8QL4 - chains A and B of the 3 polymer chains in the assembly; structure by X-ray diffraction, 1.80 A resolution.

[Chain A]
Name: Tubulin alpha-1B chain
From: Bos taurus
UniProt: P81947 (TBA1B_BOVIN); residues 1-451 here = UniProt positions 1-451
Amino-acid sequence (451 residues; numbered 1 to 451; the number before each row is that of its first residue):
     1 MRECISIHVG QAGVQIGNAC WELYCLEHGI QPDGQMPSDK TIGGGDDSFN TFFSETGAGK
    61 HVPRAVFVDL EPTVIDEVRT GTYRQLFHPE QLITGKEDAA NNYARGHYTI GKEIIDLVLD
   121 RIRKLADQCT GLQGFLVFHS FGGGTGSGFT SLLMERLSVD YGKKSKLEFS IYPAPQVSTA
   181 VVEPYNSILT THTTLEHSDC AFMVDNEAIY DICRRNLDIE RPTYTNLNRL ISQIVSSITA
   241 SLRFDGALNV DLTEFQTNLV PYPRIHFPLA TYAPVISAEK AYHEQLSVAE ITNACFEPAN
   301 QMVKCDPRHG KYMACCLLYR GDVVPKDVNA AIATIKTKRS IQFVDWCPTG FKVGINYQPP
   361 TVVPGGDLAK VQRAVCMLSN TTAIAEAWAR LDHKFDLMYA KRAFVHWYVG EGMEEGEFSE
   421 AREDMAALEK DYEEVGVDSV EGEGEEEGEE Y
Disordered / not traced: 437-451
Bound ions: Ca2+: D39, T41, G44, E55
Residues lining bound ligands:
  - GTP (guanosine-5'-triphosphate): V9, G10, Q11, A12, Q15, I16, D69, D98, A99, A100, N101, N102, S140, G142, G143, G144, T145, G146, I171, P173, V177, S178, T179, E183, N206, Y224, L227, N228, I231
  - Azo-Combretastatin A4 (cis) (IBL): T179, A180, V181

[Chain B]
Name: Tubulin beta-2B chain
From: Bos taurus
UniProt: Q6B856 (TBB2B_BOVIN); numbering as in UniProt (aligned over 1-445)
Amino-acid sequence (445 residues; each row starts with the number of its first residue):
     1 MREIVHIQAG QCGNQIGAKF WEVISDEHGI DPTGSYHGDS DLQLERINVY YNEATGNKYV
    61 PRAILVDLEP GTMDSVRSGP FGQIFRPDNF VFGQSGAGNN WAKGHYTEGA ELVDSVLDVV
   121 RKESESCDCL QGFQLTHSLG GGTGSGMGTL LISKIREEYP DRIMNTFSVM PSPKVSDTVV
   181 EPYNATLSVH QLVENTDETY CIDNEALYDI CFRTLKLTTP TYGDLNHLVS ATMSGVTTCL
   241 RFPGQLNADL RKLAVNMVPF PRLHFFMPGF APLTSRGSQQ YRALTVPELT QQMFDSKNMM
   301 AACDPRHGRY LTVAAIFRGR MSMKEVDEQM LNVQNKNSSY FVEWIPNNVK TAVCDIPPRG
   361 LKMSATFIGN STAIQELFKR ISEQFTAMFR RKAFLHWYTG EGMDEMEFTE AESNMNDLVS
   421 EYQQYQDATA DEQGEFEEEE GEDEA
Disordered / not traced: 279-283, 432-445
Residues lining bound ligands:
  - GTP (guanosine-5'-triphosphate): G10, Q11, C12, Q15, I16, D67, G96, A97, G98, N99, N100, S138, G140, G141, G142, T143, G144, S145, V169, P171, V175, S176, E181, N204, L207, Y222, L225, N226
  - Azo-Combretastatin A4 (cis) (IBL): V236, C239, L240, A248, D249, L250, K252, L253, N256, M257, T312, V313, A314, A315, I316, N347, N348, V349, K350, A352, I368
Swiss-Prot annotation at these positions:
  - motif: M1 to I4 (MREI motif)
  - binding site (GTP): Q11, E69, S138, G142, T143, G144, N204, N226
  - binding site (Mg(2+)): E69
  - modified residue: S40 (Phosphoserine), T55 (Phosphothreonine), K58 (N6-acetyllysine), S172 (Phosphoserine), T285 (Phosphothreonine), T290 (Phosphothreonine), R318 (Omega-N-methylarginine), E438 (5-glutamyl polyglutamate)
  - cross-link (Glycyl lysine isopeptide (Lys-Gly)): K58 (interchain with G-Cter in ubiquitin), K324 (interchain with G-Cter in ubiquitin)

[How chain A and chain B interact]
Residue-residue contacts - 52 pairs, chain A then chain B:
  T73(A) - N247(B)  hydrogen bond
  K96(A) - M1(B)
  K96(A) - D128(B)  salt bridge
  E97(A) - M1(B)
  E97(A) - C129(B)
  E97(A) - R162(B)  salt bridge
  E97(A) - R251(B)  salt bridge
  D98(A) - K252(B)  salt bridge
  A100(A) - R251(B)
  A100(A) - K252(B)
  A100(A) - V255(B)
  N101(A) - K252(B)
  N101(A) - N256(B)
  R105(A) - R251(B)
  P175(A) - N347(B)
  S178(A) - N347(B)  hydrogen bond
  S178(A) - K350(B)  hydrogen bond (backbone-side chain)
  T179(A) - L246(B)
  T179(A) - K350(B)
  A180(A) - N256(B)
  V181(A) - N256(B)  hydrogen bond (backbone-side chain)
  V181(A) - I345(B)  hydrophobic
  V181(A) - P346(B)
  V181(A) - N347(B)
  E220(A) - K324(B)  salt bridge
  R221(A) - M323(B)  hydrogen bond
  R221(A) - K324(B)
  R221(A) - D327(B)  salt bridge
  K394(A) - N347(B)
  L397(A) - E343(B)
  L397(A) - W344(B)
  L397(A) - A430(B)  hydrophobic
  M398(A) - W344(B)  hydrogen bond (backbone-backbone)
  M398(A) - P346(B)
  K401(A) - F260(B)
  K401(A) - W344(B)
  K401(A) - T429(B)  hydrogen bond (side chain-backbone)
  R402(A) - F260(B)
  A403(A) - P259(B)
  A403(A) - F260(B)  hydrophobic
  F404(A) - V255(B)
  F404(A) - N256(B)
  F404(A) - V258(B)
  F404(A) - P259(B)  hydrogen bond (backbone-backbone)
  F404(A) - I345(B)  hydrophobic
  H406(A) - V258(B)
  H406(A) - P259(B)
  H406(A) - F260(B)
  H406(A) - P261(B)
  W407(A) - A254(B)  hydrogen bond (side chain-backbone)
  W407(A) - V255(B)
  W407(A) - V258(B)  hydrogen bond (side chain-backbone)
Also at the interface, not in a pair above, chain A (26 interface residues in all): E71, V182, Y224
Also at the interface, not in a pair above, chain B (32 interface residues in all): D197, Q245, D249, T312, N348, A428

[In short]
26 residues of chain A face 32 of chain B across their interface; the contacts include 10 hydrogen bonds and 6
salt bridges. Polar contacts include K96(A)-D128(B), E97(A)-R162(B) and E97(A)-R251(B). Azo-Combretastatin A4
(cis) is bound between chain A and chain B. Chain A binds GTP.
Here chain A is Tubulin alpha-1B chain and chain B is Tubulin beta-2B chain, both from Bos taurus. Entry 8QL4
(Ultrafast structural transitions in an azobenzene photoswitch at near-atomic resolution: 349 fs structure)
was determined by X-ray diffraction.
